Entry 2UUC (X-ray diffraction, 3.10 A resolution); this record covers chains A and P of the 23 polymer chains in the assembly.

== Chain A ==
Molecule: 16S Ribosomal RNA
Organism: Thermus thermophilus
Sequence (1522 nucleotides; numbered 0 to 1544 plus 21 insertion-coded residues; 44 numbers in that range are skipped by the numbering (no residue carries them; nothing is unmodelled there); the number before each row is that of its first residue; a row labelled like 189A-189L holds insertion residues (189A, then the next letters in order); numbering starts at 0):
     0 UUUGUUGGAGAGUUUGAUCCUGGCUCAGGGUGAACGCUGGCGGCGUGCCU
    50 AAGACAUGCAAGUCGUGCGGGCCG
    76 CGGGGUUUU
    88 ACUCCG
    96 UGGUCAGCGGCGGACGGGUGAGUAACGCGUGGGU
  129A G
   130 ACCUACCCGGAAGAGGGGGACAACCCGGGGAAACUCGGGCUAAUCCCCCA
   180 UGUGGACCCG
189A-189L CCCCUUGGGGUG
   190 UGUCCAAAGGGCUUU
   216 GCCCGCUUCCGGAUGGGCCCGCGUCCCAUCAGCUAGUUGGUGGGGUAAUG
   266 GCCCACCAAGGCGACGACGGGUAGCCGGUCUGAGAGGAUGGCCGGCCACA
   316 GGGGCACUGAGACACGGGCCCCACUCCUACGGGAGGCAGCAGUUAGGAAU
   366 CUUCCGCAAUGGGCGCAAGCCUGACGGAGCGACGCCGCUUGGAGGAAGAA
   416 GCCCUUCGGGGUGUAAACUCCUGA
   441 ACCCGGGACGAAACCCCC
   460 GA
   470 CGAGGGGA
   479 CUGACGGUACCGGGGUAA
   498 UAGCGCCGGCCAACUCCGUGCCAGCAGCCGCGGUAAUACGGAGGGCGCGA
   548 GCGUUACCCGGAUUCACUGGGCGUAAAGGGCGUGUAGGCGGCCUGGGGCG
   598 UCCCAUGUGAAAGACCACGGCUCAACCGUGGGGGAGCGUGGGAUACGCUC
   648 AGGCUAGACGGUGGGAGAGGGUGGUGGAAUUCCCGGAGUAGCGGUGAAAU
   698 GCGCAGAUACCGGGAGGAACGCCGAUGGCGAAGGCAGCCACCUGGUCCAC
   748 CCGUGACGCUGAGGCGCGAAAGCGUGGGGAGCAAACCGGAUUAGAUACCC
   798 GGGUAGUCCACGCCCUAAACGAUGCGCGCUAGGUCUCUGGGUCU
   848 CCUGGGGGCCGAAGCUAACGCGUUAAGCGCGCCGCCUGGGGAGUACGGCC
   898 GCAAGGCUGAAACUCAAAGGAAUUGACGGGGGCCCGCACAAGCGGUGGAG
   948 CAUGUGGUUUAAUUCGAAGCAACGCGAAGAACCUUACCAGGCCUUGACAU
   998 GCUA
 1001A G
  1002 GGAACCCGGGUGAAAGCCUGGGGUGCCCC
1030A-1030D GCGA
  1031 GGGGAGCCCUAGCACAGGUGCUGCAUGGCCGUCGUCAGCUCGUGCCGUGA
  1081 GGUGUUGGGUUAAGUCCCGCAACGAGCGCAACCCCCGCCGUUAGUUGCCA
  1131 GCGGUUCGGCCGGGCACUCUAACGGGACUGCCCGCG
  1168 AAAGCGGGAGGAAGGAGGGGACGACGUCUGGUCAGCAUGGCCCUUACGGC
  1218 CUGGGCGACACACGUGCUACAAUGCCCACUACAAAGCGAUGCCACCCGGC
  1268 AACGGGGAGCUAAUCGCAAAAAGGUGGGCCCAGUUCGGAUUGGGGUCUGC
  1318 AACCCGACCCCAUGAAGCCGGAAUCGCUAGUAAUCGCGGAUCAGCC
 1363A A
  1364 UGCCGCGGUGAAUACGUUCCCGGGCCUUGUACACACCGCCCGUCACGCCA
  1414 UGGGAGCGGGCUCUACCCGAAGUCGCCGG
1442A-1442B GA
  1443 GCCUA
  1452 C
  1456 GGGCAGGCGCCGAGGGUAGGGCCCGUGACUGGGGCGAAGUCGUAACAAGG
  1506 UAGCUGUACCGGAAGGUGCGGCUGGAUCACCUCCUUUCU
Disordered / not traced: 0-4, 1534-1538
Bound ions: Mg2+ site 1: U12, G21, G22; Mg2+ site 2: U12, C526, A914; K+ site 1 near U14 (its only coordinating residue here); Mg2+ site 3 near G21 (its only coordinating residue here); Mg2+ site 4: U37, G38; Mg2+ site 5 near C48 (its only coordinating residue here); Mg2+ site 6: C48, G115; Mg2+ site 7 near A53 (its only coordinating residue here); Mg2+ site 8: C58, U387, G388; Mg2+ site 9: A59, U387; Mg2+ site 10: G61, U62, G105; Mg2+ site 11: G107, G326; 105 more Mg2+ sites not listed; 44 more K+ sites not listed
Residues lining bound ligands: paromomycin (PAR): G1405, U1406, C1407, A1408, C1409, C1490, G1491, A1492, A1493, G1494, U1495, C1496

== Chain P ==
Molecule: 30S ribosomal protein S16
Organism: Thermus thermophilus
Reference sequence: Q5SJH3 (RS16_THET8); residues 1-88 here = UniProt positions 1-88
Sequence (88 residues; each row starts with the number of its first residue):
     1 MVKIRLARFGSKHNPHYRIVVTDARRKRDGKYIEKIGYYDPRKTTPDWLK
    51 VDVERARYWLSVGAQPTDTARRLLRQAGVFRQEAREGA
Disordered / not traced: 85-88

== Chain A / chain P interface ==
Contacting residue pairs - 88 pairs, chain A then chain P:
  C43(A) with Lys12(P), phosphate contact; His13(P), phosphate contact
  G44(A) with Ser11(P), phosphate contact; Lys12(P), hydrogen bond to the phosphate
  C110(A) with Arg25(P), hydrogen bond to the sugar
  G111(A) with Arg25(P), sugar contact
  G112(A) with Lys27(P), salt bridge to the phosphate
  A134(A) with Arg25(P), base contact
  C135(A) with Met1(P), hydrogen bond to the base
  C136(A) with Met1(P), sugar contact; Gly63(P), hydrogen bond to the sugar; Gln65(P), hydrogen bond to the sugar
  C137(A) with Ser61(P), hydrogen bond to the sugar; Gly63(P), hydrogen bond to the sugar
  G227(A) with Val62(P), hydrogen bond to the base
  A228(A) with Val2(P), sugar contact; Tyr58(P), sugar contact; Trp59(P), sugar contact
  U229(A) with Val2(P), sugar contact; Asp23(P), hydrogen bond to the sugar; Ile33(P), sugar contact; Trp59(P), phosphate contact
  G230(A) with Asp23(P), sugar contact; Arg25(P), hydrogen bond to the sugar
  G309(A) with Lys27(P), phosphate contact; Asp29(P), sugar contact; Gly30(P), phosphate contact; Lys31(P), phosphate contact
  G310(A) with Arg26(P), salt bridge to the phosphate; Lys27(P), salt bridge to the phosphate; Gly30(P), phosphate contact; Lys31(P), hydrogen bond to the phosphate
  C311(A) with Arg26(P), salt bridge to the phosphate
  A374(A) with Tyr17(P), hydrogen bond to the sugar
  U375(A) with Leu6(P), hydrogen bond to the sugar; Tyr17(P), hydrogen bond to the sugar; Arg28(P), hydrogen bond to the base; Thr69(P), hydrogen bond to the phosphate
  G376(A) with Arg5(P), hydrogen bond to the phosphate; Leu6(P), hydrogen bond to the phosphate; Arg28(P), sugar contact; Thr67(P), hydrogen bond to the phosphate; Thr69(P), phosphate contact
  G377(A) with Lys3(P), salt bridge to the phosphate; Arg5(P), salt bridge to the phosphate; Ala24(P), sugar contact; Thr67(P), phosphate contact
  C390(A) with Arg28(P), hydrogen bond to the phosphate
  G391(A) with Arg8(P), hydrogen bond to the phosphate; Arg28(P), salt bridge to the phosphate
  G392(A) with Arg8(P), salt bridge to the phosphate; Lys12(P), phosphate contact; His13(P), salt bridge to the phosphate
  A393(A) with Lys12(P), salt bridge to the phosphate; His13(P), salt bridge to the phosphate
  C449(A) with Arg42(P), hydrogen bond to the base
  G450(A) with Pro41(P), sugar contact; Arg42(P), sugar contact; Lys43(P), salt bridge to the phosphate
  A452(A) with Tyr39(P), phosphate contact; Lys43(P), salt bridge to the phosphate; Arg72(P), hydrogen bond to the base
  A453(A) with Asp68(P), sugar contact; Arg72(P), sugar contact
  C454(A) with Asp68(P), sugar contact
  G471(A) with Gln82(P), hydrogen bond to the base
  A472(A) with Arg75(P), salt bridge to the phosphate; Phe80(P), sugar contact; Arg81(P), hydrogen bond to the phosphate; Gln82(P), hydrogen bond to the sugar
  G473(A) with Arg75(P), salt bridge to the phosphate; Arg81(P), salt bridge to the phosphate
  G474(A) with Arg81(P), salt bridge to the phosphate
  A608(A) with Arg18(P), hydrogen bond to the sugar
  A609(A) with Arg18(P), salt bridge to the phosphate
  G617(A) with Thr44(P), sugar contact
  C623(A) with Ser11(P), sugar contact
  C624(A) with Phe9(P), phosphate contact; Gly10(P), phosphate contact; Ser11(P), sugar contact; Asn14(P), hydrogen bond to the sugar; His16(P), sugar contact
  G625(A) with Phe9(P), phosphate contact; His16(P), sugar contact
  U626(A) with Arg18(P), salt bridge to the phosphate; Lys35(P), salt bridge to the phosphate; Tyr38(P), phosphate contact
  G627(A) with Lys50(P), salt bridge to the phosphate
Interface residues without a listed pair, chain A (46 interface residues in all): A325, G378, A451, C483, A607
Interface residues without a listed pair, chain P (50 interface residues in all): Pro15, Tyr32, Glu83

== In short ==
46 residues of chain A and 50 residues of chain P are in contact, with 28 hydrogen bonds and 21 salt bridges.
Among the polar pairs are C135(A)-Met1(P), G227(A)-Val62(P) and U375(A)-Arg28(P). Ligands of chain A:
paromomycin.
Here chain A is 16S Ribosomal RNA and chain P is 30S ribosomal protein S16, both from Thermus thermophilus.
Entry 2UUC (Structure of the Thermus thermophilus 30S ribosomal subunit complexed with a Valine-ASL with cmo5U
in position ...) was determined by X-ray diffraction, deposited together with 2UU9, 2UUA and 2UUB.
